Entry 4G0W (X-ray diffraction, 2.70 A resolution); this record covers chains A and C of the 6 polymer chains in the assembly.

== Chain A ==
Protein: DNA topoisomerase 2-beta
From: Homo sapiens
Notes: EC 5.99.1.3; fragment: htop2beta cleavage core
UniProt: Q02880 (TOP2B_HUMAN); residues 445-1201 here correspond to UniProt positions 450-1206 (UniProt number = residue number + 5)
Amino-acid sequence (803 residues; each row starts with the number of its first residue):
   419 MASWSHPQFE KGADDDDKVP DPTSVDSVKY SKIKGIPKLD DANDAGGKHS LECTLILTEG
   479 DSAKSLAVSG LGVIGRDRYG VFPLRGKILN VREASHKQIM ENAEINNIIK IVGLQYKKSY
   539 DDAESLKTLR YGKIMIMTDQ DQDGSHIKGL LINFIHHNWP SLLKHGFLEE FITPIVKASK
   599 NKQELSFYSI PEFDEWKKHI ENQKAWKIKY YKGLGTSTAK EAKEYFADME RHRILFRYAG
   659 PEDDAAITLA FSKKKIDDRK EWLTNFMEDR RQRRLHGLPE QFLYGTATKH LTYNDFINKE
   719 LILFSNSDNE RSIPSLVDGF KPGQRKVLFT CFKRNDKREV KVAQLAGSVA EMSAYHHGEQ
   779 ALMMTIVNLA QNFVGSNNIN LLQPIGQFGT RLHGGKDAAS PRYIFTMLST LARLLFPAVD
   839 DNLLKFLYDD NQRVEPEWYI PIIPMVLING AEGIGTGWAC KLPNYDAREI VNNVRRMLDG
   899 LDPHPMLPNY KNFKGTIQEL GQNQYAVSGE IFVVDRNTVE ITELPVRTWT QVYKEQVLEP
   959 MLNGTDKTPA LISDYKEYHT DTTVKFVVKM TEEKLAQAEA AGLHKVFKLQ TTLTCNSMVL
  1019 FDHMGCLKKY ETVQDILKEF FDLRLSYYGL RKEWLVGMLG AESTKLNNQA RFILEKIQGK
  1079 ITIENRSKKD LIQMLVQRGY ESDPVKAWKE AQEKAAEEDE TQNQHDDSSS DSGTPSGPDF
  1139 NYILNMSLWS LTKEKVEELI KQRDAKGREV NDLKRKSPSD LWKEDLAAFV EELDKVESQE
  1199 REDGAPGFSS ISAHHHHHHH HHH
Disordered / not traced: 419-451, 592-644, 697-706, 1112-1134, 1202-1221
Differences from the reference sequence: expression tag (419-444, 1202-1221)
Metal / ion sites: Mg2+ site 1: Asp-557, Asp-559; Mg2+ site 2 near Asn-867 (its only coordinating residue here)
Ligand contacts: ametantrone (AKE; 1,4-bis({2-[(2-hydroxyethyl)amino]ethyl}amino)anthracene-9,10-dione): Arg-503, Gly-504, Lys-505, Ile-506, Leu-507, Asn-520, Glu-522, Gln-778, Met-782
What the authors report for this chain:
  - specificity-determining residues: Gln-778, Ala-816 (by similarity / conservation)

== Chain C ==
Molecule: 8-nt DNA strand
Sequence (8 nucleotides; numbered 1 to 8; the number before each row is that of its first residue):
     1 AGCCGAGC
Ligand contacts: ametantrone (AKE; 1,4-bis({2-[(2-hydroxyethyl)amino]ethyl}amino)anthracene-9,10-dione): DA6, DG7, DC8

== How chain A and chain C interact ==
Pairs across the interface (25; chain A residue first):
  Glu-477(A) / DC8(C)  phosphate contact
  Gly-504(A) / DC8(C)  base contact
  Lys-505(A) / DG7(C)  base contact
  Lys-505(A) / DC8(C)  hydrogen bond to the base
  Asp-561(A) / DC8(C)  sugar contact
  Ile-565(A) / DC8(C)  phosphate contact
  Arg-729(A) / DA6(C)  sugar contact
  Arg-729(A) / DG7(C)  sugar contact
  Lys-739(A) / DG5(C)  sugar contact
  Lys-739(A) / DA6(C)  salt bridge to the phosphate
  Gln-742(A) / DA6(C)  phosphate contact
  Tyr-773(A) / DG7(C)  hydrogen bond to the phosphate
  His-775(A) / DG7(C)  hydrogen bond to the phosphate
  His-775(A) / DC8(C)  salt bridge to the phosphate
  Gly-776(A) / DC8(C)  hydrogen bond to the phosphate
  Thr-783(A) / DA6(C)  hydrogen bond to the phosphate
  Asn-786(A) / DG5(C)  hydrogen bond to the phosphate
  Lys-814(A) / DC4(C)  phosphate contact
  Glu-870(A) / DC4(C)  phosphate contact
  Glu-870(A) / DG5(C)  phosphate contact
  Ile-872(A) / DC4(C)  base contact
  Ile-872(A) / DG5(C)  base contact
  Arg-945(A) / DC4(C)  phosphate contact
  Arg-945(A) / DG5(C)  salt bridge to the phosphate
  Trp-947(A) / DC4(C)  hydrogen bond to the phosphate
Other interface residues (no listed pair), chain A (21 interface residues in all): Gly-741, His-774, Ala-779

== In short ==
21 residues of chain A and 5 residues of chain C are in contact, with 7 hydrogen bonds and 3 salt bridges.
Among the polar pairs are Lys-505(A)/DC8(C), Tyr-773(A)/DG7(C) and His-775(A)/DG7(C). Ametantrone is bound
between chain A and chain C. Asp-557(A) and Asp-559(A) form the Mg2+ site 1. From the paper: specificity
determinants Gln-778(A) and Ala-816(A).
Chain A is DNA topoisomerase 2-beta (Homo sapiens) and chain C is an 8-nt DNA strand; the structure, Human
topoisomerase iibeta in complex with DNA and ametantrone, was determined by X-ray diffraction together with
4J3N, 4G0U and 4G0V from the same study.
